4NYM - chains Q and S of the 3 polymer chains in the assembly; structure by X-ray diffraction, 3.55 A resolution.

[Chain Q]
Molecule: GTPase HRas
Organism: Homo sapiens
UniProt: P01112 (RASH_HUMAN); residues 1-166 here = UniProt positions 1-166
Chain sequence (166 residues; row label = number of the first residue in the row):
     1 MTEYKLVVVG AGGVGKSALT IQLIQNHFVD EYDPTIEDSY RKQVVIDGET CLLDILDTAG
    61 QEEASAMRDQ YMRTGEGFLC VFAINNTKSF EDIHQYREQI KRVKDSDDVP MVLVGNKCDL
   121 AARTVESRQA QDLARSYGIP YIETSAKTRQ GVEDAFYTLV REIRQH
Differences from the reference sequence: engineered mutation Ala64 (Tyr in P01112)
Swiss-Prot annotation at these positions:
  - region: His166 (Hypervariable region)
  - motif: Tyr32 to Tyr40 (Effector region)
  - binding site (GTP): Gly13 to Ala18, Val29 to Thr35, Ala59, Gly60, Asn116 to Asp119, Ser145 to Lys147
  - modified residue: Met1 (N-acetylmethionine), Thr2 (N-acetylthreonine), Cys118 (S-nitrosocysteine)
  - glycosylation: Thr35 (Microbial infection: O-linked (Glc) threonine)
  - natural variant: Gly12 (G12A: In CSTLO; G12C: In CSTLO; G12D: In CSTLO; G12E: In CSTLO; G12S: In CSTLO and CMEMS; G12V: In CSTLO, bladder carcinoma and CMEMS), Gly13 (G13C: In CSTLO; G13D: In CSTLO; G13R: In SFM), Gln22 (Q22K: In CMEMS), Glu37 (E37EE: In CSTLO), Thr58 (T58I: In CSTLO), Gln61 (Q61K: In NMTC2; Q61L: In melanoma), Glu63 (E63K: In CMEMS), Ser89 (S89C: Found in a patient with severe fetal hydrops and pleural effusion; uncertain significance), Lys117 (K117R: In CSTLO), Ala146 (A146T: In CSTLO; A146V: In CSTLO)
  - mutagenesis: Ser17 (S17N: Dominant negative. Prevents PLCE1 EGF-induced recruitment to plasma membrane. No effect on subcellular location of isoform 2), Asn26 (N26G: Loss of interaction with PLCE1; when associated with V-12), Val29 (V29A: No effect on interaction with PLCE1; when associated with V-12), Tyr32 (Y32F: Loss of interaction and recruitment to plasma membrane of PLCE1; when associated with V-12), Pro34 (P34G: No effect on interaction with PLCE1; when associated with V-12), Thr35 (T35S: Loss of interaction with PLCE1; when associated with V-12), Glu37 (E37G: No effect on interaction with PLCE1; when associated with V-12), Asp38 (D38N: No effect on interaction with PLCE1; when associated with V-12), Ser39 (S39C: No effect on interaction with PLCE1; when associated with V-12), Ala59 (A59T: Loss of GTPase activity and creation of an autophosphorylation site), Gln61 (Q61I: Moderately increased transformation of cultured cell lines; Q61R: Promotes interaction with SHOC2 and PP1C; Q61V: Strongly increased transformation of cultured cell lines), Ala83 (A83T: GTP-binding activity reduced by factor of 30), 4 further mutagenesis entries in UniProt
Bound ions: Mg2+: Ser17, Thr35 (together with GMP-PNP)
Small-molecule neighbours: GMP-PNP (GNP; phosphoaminophosphonic acid-guanylate ester): Gly12, Gly13, Val14, Gly15, Lys16, Ser17, Ala18, Phe28, Val29, Asp30, Glu31, Tyr32, Asp33, Pro34, Thr35, Thr58, Ala59, Gly60, Gln61, Asn116, Lys117, Asp119, Leu120, Ser145, Ala146, Lys147

[Chain S]
Molecule: Son of sevenless homolog 1
Organism: Homo sapiens
UniProt: Q07889 (SOS1_HUMAN); numbering as in UniProt (aligned over 566-1046)
Chain sequence (481 residues; row label = number of the first residue in the row):
   566 QMRLPSADVY RFAEPDSEEN IIFEENMQPK AGIPIIKAGT VIKLIERLTY HMYADPNFVR
   626 TFLTTYRSFC KPQELLSLII ERFEIPEPEP TEADRIAIEN GDQPLSAELK RFRKEYIQPV
   686 QLRVLNVCRH WVEHHFYDFE RDAYLLQRME EFIGTVRGKA MKKWVESITK IIQRKKIARD
   746 NGPGHNITFQ SSPPTVEWHI SRPGHIETFD LLTLHPIEIA RQLTLLESDL YRAVQPSELV
   806 GSVWTKEDKE INSPNLLKMI RHTTNLTLWF EKCIVETENL EERVAVVSRI IEILQVFQEL
   866 NNFNGVLEVV SAMNSSPVYR LDHTFEQIPS RQKKILEEAH ELSEDHYKKY LAKLRSINPP
   926 CVPFFGIYLT NILKTEEGNP EVLKRHGKEL INFSKRRKVA EITGEIQQYQ NQPYCLRVES
   986 DIKRFFENLN PMGNSMEKEF TDYLFNKSLE IEPRNPKPLP RFPKKYSYPL KSPGVRPSNP
  1046 R
Disordered / not traced: 591-596, 744-749
Small-molecule neighbours: RND (N-[1-(1H-indol-3-ylmethyl)piperidin-4-yl]-L-tryptophanamide): Met878, Asn879, Tyr884, Asp887, Phe890, Lys898, Leu901, Glu902, His905
What the authors report for this chain:
  - binding site for RND: Met878, Asn879, Tyr884, Asp887, Phe890, Leu901, His905
  - mutagenesis - F890L, L901K, L901M, H905M: abolished catalytic activity on RND
  - mutagenesis - D887A, D887E, D887H, D887N, D887V: unchanged catalytic activity on RND
  - mutagenesis - L687E/R688A, W729E: increased catalytic activity on compound 4
  - mutagenesis - L687E/R688A, W729E: decreased catalytic activity
  - disease-associated variants - P894R: increased catalytic activity (citing earlier work)

[How chain Q and chain S interact]
Contacting residue pairs (59; chain Q residue first):
  Met1(Q) - Arg920(S)
  Gln22(Q) - Thr753(S)
  Ile24(Q) - Asn976(S)
  Ile24(Q) - Gln977(S)
  Gln25(Q) - Ile752(S)
  Gln25(Q) - Asn976(S)
  Gln25(Q) - Pro978(S)
  Asn26(Q) - Ile752(S)
  Asn26(Q) - Thr753(S)  hydrogen bond (backbone-backbone)
  Asn26(Q) - Phe754(S)
  Asn26(Q) - Pro978(S)
  His27(Q) - Asn751(S)  hydrogen bond (side chain-backbone)
  Glu31(Q) - Arg739(S)  salt bridge
  Asp33(Q) - Arg694(S)
  Asp33(Q) - Ser732(S)
  Asp33(Q) - Ile736(S)
  Asp33(Q) - Arg739(S)  salt bridge
  Pro34(Q) - Arg694(S)  hydrogen bond (backbone-side chain)
  Pro34(Q) - Trp729(S)  hydrogen bond (backbone-side chain)
  Pro34(Q) - Ser732(S)
  Thr35(Q) - Trp729(S)
  Ile36(Q) - Leu687(S)
  Ile36(Q) - Asn691(S)
  Ile36(Q) - Trp729(S)
  Glu37(Q) - Ala619(S)
  Glu37(Q) - Pro621(S)
  Glu37(Q) - Asn691(S)  hydrogen bond (backbone-side chain)
  Glu37(Q) - His695(S)
  Asp38(Q) - Arg694(S)  salt bridge
  Asp38(Q) - His695(S)  salt bridge
  Ser39(Q) - Pro621(S)
  Arg41(Q) - Gln973(S)
  Arg41(Q) - Asn976(S)
  Lys42(Q) - Gln973(S)
  Lys42(Q) - Gln977(S)
  Gln43(Q) - Leu919(S)  hydrogen bond (side chain-backbone)
  Gln43(Q) - Arg920(S)
  Gln43(Q) - Ser921(S)
  Gln43(Q) - Ile922(S)  hydrogen bond (side chain-backbone)
  Gln43(Q) - Pro924(S)
  Gln43(Q) - Gln973(S)  hydrogen bond (backbone-side chain)
  Gln43(Q) - Tyr974(S)  hydrogen bond
  Val44(Q) - Asn923(S)
  Val45(Q) - Ser921(S)
  Val45(Q) - Asn923(S)  hydrogen bond (backbone-side chain)
  Thr50(Q) - Ser921(S)  hydrogen bond (side chain-backbone)
  Gln61(Q) - Lys728(S)
  Gln61(Q) - Trp729(S)
  Glu63(Q) - Gln683(S)
  Glu63(Q) - Ala725(S)
  Glu63(Q) - Lys728(S)
  Glu63(Q) - Trp729(S)
  Ala66(Q) - Lys679(S)
  Met67(Q) - Arg688(S)  hydrogen bond
  Gln70(Q) - Met617(S)  hydrogen bond (side chain-backbone)
  Gln70(Q) - Arg688(S)
  Thr74(Q) - Gly597(S)
  Arg149(Q) - Gln755(S)  hydrogen bond
  Glu153(Q) - Gln755(S)
Other interface residues (no listed pair), chain Q (33 interface residues in all): Phe28, Leu56, Ala64, Lys147, Thr148
Other interface residues (no listed pair), chain S (37 interface residues in all): Tyr618, Leu690, Lys735, His750

[Overview]
33 residues of chain Q and 37 residues of chain S are in contact, with 14 hydrogen bonds and 4 salt bridges.
Among the polar pairs are Glu31(Q)-Arg739(S), Asp33(Q)-Arg739(S) and Asp38(Q)-Arg694(S). The paper reports a
binding site for RND at Met878(S), Asn879(S) and Tyr884(S) among others; F890L, L901K and L901M of chain S,
among others, abolish catalytic activity on RND; 12 substitutions were tested in all.
Chain Q is GTPase HRas and chain S is Son of sevenless homolog 1, both from Homo sapiens; the structure,
Approach for Targeting Ras with Small Molecules that Activate SOS-Mediated Nucleotide Exchange, was determined
by X-ray diffraction (same publication as 4NYI and 4NYJ).
